PDB entry 8WGH | electron microscopy, 2.40 A resolution | chains B and D of the 18 polymer chains in the assembly

[Chain B]
Protein: Photosystem I P700 chlorophyll a apoprotein A2
From: Fittonia albivenis
Notes: EC 1.97.1.12
UniProt: G9IB61 (G9IB61_SESIN); residues 1-734 here = UniProt positions 1-734
Chain sequence (734 residues; row label = number of the first residue in the row):
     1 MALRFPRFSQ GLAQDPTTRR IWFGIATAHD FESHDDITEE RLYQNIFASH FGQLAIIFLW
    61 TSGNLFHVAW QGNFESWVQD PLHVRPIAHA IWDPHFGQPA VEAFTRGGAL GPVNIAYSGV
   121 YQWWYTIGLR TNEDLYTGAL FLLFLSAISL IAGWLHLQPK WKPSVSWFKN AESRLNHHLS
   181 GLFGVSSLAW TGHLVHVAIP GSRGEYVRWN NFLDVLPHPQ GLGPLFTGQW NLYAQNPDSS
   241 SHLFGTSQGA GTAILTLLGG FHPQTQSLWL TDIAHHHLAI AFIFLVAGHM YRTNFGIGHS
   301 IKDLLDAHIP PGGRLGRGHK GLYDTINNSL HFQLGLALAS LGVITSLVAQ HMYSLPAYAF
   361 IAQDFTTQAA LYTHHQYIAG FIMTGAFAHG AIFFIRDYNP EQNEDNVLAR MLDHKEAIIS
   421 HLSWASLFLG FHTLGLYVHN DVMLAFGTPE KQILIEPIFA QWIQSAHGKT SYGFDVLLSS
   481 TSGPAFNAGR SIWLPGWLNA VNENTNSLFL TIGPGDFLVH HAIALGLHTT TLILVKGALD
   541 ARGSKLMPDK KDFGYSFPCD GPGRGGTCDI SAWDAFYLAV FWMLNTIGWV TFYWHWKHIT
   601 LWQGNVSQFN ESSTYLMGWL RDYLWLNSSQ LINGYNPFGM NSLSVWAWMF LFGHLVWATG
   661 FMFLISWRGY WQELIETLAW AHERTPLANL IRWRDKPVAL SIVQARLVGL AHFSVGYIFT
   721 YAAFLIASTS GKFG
Not modelled in the structure: 1
Ion coordination: chlorophyll a Mg site 1 near Gln-53 (its only coordinating residue here); chlorophyll a Mg site 2 near Asp-93 (its only coordinating residue here)
Small-molecule neighbours:
  - beta-carotene (BCR), molecule 1: Ile-21, Ile-25, Ile-691
  - beta-carotene (BCR), molecule 2: Leu-54, Ile-57, Trp-60, Gly-181, Leu-182, Val-185, Ser-186, Leu-188
  - beta-carotene (BCR), molecule 3: Thr-61, Leu-65, Trp-123, Trp-124, Ile-127, Leu-129, Gly-138, Phe-141, Leu-142, Leu-145, Trp-209, Phe-212, Leu-213
  - beta-carotene (BCR), molecule 4: Leu-188, Leu-222, Leu-225, Phe-226, Phe-282, Leu-285, Val-286, His-289
  - beta-carotene (BCR), molecule 5: Phe-332, Gly-335, Leu-336, Ala-339, Val-343, Met-383, Ala-386, Phe-387, Gly-390, Phe-393, Phe-394, Leu-408, Ala-538
  - beta-carotene (BCR), molecule 6: Phe-387, Met-411, Val-535, Leu-539
  - beta-carotene (BCR), molecule 7: Trp-648, Met-649, Phe-652, Trp-671, Leu-674, Ile-675, Leu-678, Phe-719
  - beta-carotene (BCR), molecule 8: Thr-685, Pro-686, Leu-687
  - chlorophyll a (CLA), molecule 1: Phe-5, Phe-8, Gly-24, Ile-25, Ala-28, His-29, Phe-31, His-34, Ser-49, Gly-52, Gln-53, Ile-56
  - chlorophyll a (CLA), molecule 2: Thr-18, Ile-21, Trp-22, Ile-675, Leu-678, Ala-679, His-682, Ile-691, Arg-692, Trp-693, Arg-694, Asp-695, Pro-697, Val-698
  - chlorophyll a (CLA), molecule 3: Trp-22, Phe-652, Leu-655, Val-656, Thr-659, Met-662, Phe-663, Leu-700, Val-708, Ala-711, His-712, Val-715
  - chlorophyll a (CLA), molecule 4: Ile-25, Ala-26, Thr-27, Ala-28, His-29, Asp-30, Leu-334, Leu-338, Phe-381, Ile-382, Thr-384, Gly-385, Ala-388, His-389, Ile-392, Arg-396, Tyr-555, Trp-573, Phe-576, Phe-652, Ala-711, Val-715, Phe-719
  - chlorophyll a (CLA), molecule 5: His-29, Phe-31, Tyr-43, Ile-46, Ser-49, His-50, Gln-53, Leu-54, Ile-57, Phe-168, Arg-174, His-178, Leu-182, Leu-330, His-331, Gln-333, Leu-334, Ala-337, Leu-338, Leu-341
  - chlorophyll a (CLA), molecule 6: His-29, Gln-53, Ile-56, Ile-57, Trp-60, Leu-341, Ile-378, Phe-381, Ile-382
  - chlorophyll a (CLA), molecule 7: Phe-47, Phe-51, Ile-148, Ile-151, Ala-152, Leu-155, His-156, Lys-160, Trp-161, Pro-163, Trp-167
  - chlorophyll a (CLA), molecule 8: Phe-47, His-50, Phe-51, Leu-54, Trp-123, Trp-167, Phe-168, Asn-170, Ser-173, Arg-174, His-177, His-178, Gly-181, Leu-182, Phe-183, Ile-344, Tyr-358
  - chlorophyll a (CLA), molecule 9: Phe-51, Leu-54, Phe-58, Ile-127, Gly-128, Leu-129, Asp-134, Thr-137, Gly-138, Phe-141, Leu-145, Ile-148, Ser-149, Ser-186, Ala-189, Trp-190, Gly-192, His-193, His-196, Val-197, Val-207, Arg-208, Trp-209, Phe-212
  - chlorophyll a (CLA), molecule 10: Ile-57, Trp-60, Thr-61, Ser-118, Gly-119, Trp-123, Val-185, Ser-186, Ala-189, Leu-341, Ile-344, Thr-345, Val-348, Met-352, Tyr-358, Leu-371, His-374, His-375, Ile-378, Ile-382
  - chlorophyll a (CLA), molecule 11: Leu-59, Trp-60, Ser-62, Gly-63, Phe-66, His-67, Trp-70, Gln-71, His-89, Ala-90, Trp-92
  - chlorophyll a (CLA), molecule 12: Trp-60, Asn-64, Val-68, Ala-88, His-89, Asn-114, Ile-115, Ala-116, Tyr-117, Ser-118, Val-120, Val-645, Trp-646, Met-649, Phe-719
  - chlorophyll a (CLA), molecule 13: Trp-60, Asn-64, Tyr-117, Ser-118, Val-120, Ala-370, Leu-371, Thr-373, His-374, Tyr-377, Phe-381, Trp-646, Met-649, Ile-718, Phe-719, Ala-722, Leu-725, Ile-726
  - chlorophyll a (CLA), molecule 14: His-89, Ala-90, Ile-91, Trp-92, Asp-93, Pro-94, His-95, Phe-96, Phe-104, Asn-114, Ser-644, Val-645, Trp-648
  - chlorophyll a (CLA), molecule 15: Trp-123, Thr-126, Ile-127, Leu-182, Phe-183, Ser-186, Ser-187, Trp-190, Ile-273, His-276, His-277, Ile-280, Ile-344, Leu-347, Val-348, His-351, Met-352, Ala-357, Tyr-358
  - chlorophyll a (CLA), molecule 16: Trp-167, Asn-170, Ser-173, His-177, Thr-293, Asn-294, Phe-295
  - chlorophyll a (CLA), molecule 17: Ala-171, Arg-174, Leu-175, His-178, Leu-179, Phe-183, Ile-280, Ile-283, Phe-284, Ile-301, Leu-305, Tyr-323, Ile-326, Asn-327, Leu-336, Ala-337, Ser-340, Leu-341, Ile-344
  - chlorophyll a (CLA), molecule 18: Leu-175, Leu-179, Phe-183, Ile-283, Phe-284, Ala-287, Met-290, Tyr-291, Ile-301, Leu-304, Leu-305
  - chlorophyll a (CLA), molecule 19: Asn-176, His-177, Ser-180, Gly-181, Val-185, Leu-285, His-289, Met-290, Tyr-291, Thr-293, Phe-295, Ile-297
  - chlorophyll a (CLA), molecule 20: Leu-188, Ala-189, Thr-191, Gly-192, Val-195, His-196, Phe-212, Leu-213, Val-215, Leu-216, Pro-217, His-218, Gly-221, Leu-222, Phe-226, Tyr-233, Ile-254, Leu-255, Leu-278
  - chlorophyll a (CLA), molecule 21: Leu-225, Trp-230, Asn-231, Tyr-233, Ala-234, Leu-255, Thr-256, Leu-257, His-275, Leu-278, Ala-279, Phe-282, Ile-492
  - chlorophyll a (CLA), molecule 22: Thr-256, Leu-257, Gly-260, Leu-268, Asp-272, Ile-273, His-275, His-276, Ala-279, Ile-280, His-351, Leu-355, Trp-493, Trp-497
  - chlorophyll a (CLA), molecule 23: Ile-283, Val-286, Met-290, His-299, Leu-304, Ala-307, His-308
  - chlorophyll a (CLA), molecule 24: Val-286, Ala-287, His-289, Met-290, Ile-297, Gly-298, His-299
  - chlorophyll a (CLA), molecule 25: Leu-305, His-308, Leu-315, His-319, Leu-322, Ile-326, Phe-332, Val-407, Leu-408, Met-411
  - chlorophyll a (CLA), molecule 26: Ala-307, His-308, Ile-309, Pro-310, Pro-311, Arg-314, Leu-315, His-319
  - chlorophyll a (CLA), molecule 27: Arg-314, Leu-315, Val-407, Arg-410, Met-411, Asp-413, His-414, Ala-417, Ile-418, His-421
  - chlorophyll a (CLA), molecule 28: Leu-336, Ala-339, Ser-340, Val-343, Ile-344, Leu-347, Gln-350, His-351, Tyr-353, Ser-354, Leu-355, Leu-508, Phe-509
  - chlorophyll a (CLA), molecule 29: Val-343, Ser-346, Leu-347, Gln-350, Gln-376, Gly-380, Met-383, Phe-387, Leu-527, Thr-530, Thr-531, Leu-534, Met-583, Thr-586, Ile-587
  - chlorophyll a (CLA), molecule 30: Gln-350, Tyr-353, Tyr-372, Phe-459, Ala-460, Ile-463, Gln-464, Phe-509, Leu-510, Ile-512, His-520, Ile-523, Leu-527, Val-590, Tyr-593, Trp-594, His-598
  - chlorophyll a (CLA), molecule 31: Ala-417, His-421, Trp-424
  - chlorophyll a (CLA), molecule 32: Ile-418, Leu-422, Trp-424, Ala-524, Leu-527, His-528, Thr-531
  - chlorophyll a (CLA), molecule 33: Ser-420, Ser-423, Trp-424, Leu-427, Phe-431
  - chlorophyll a (CLA), molecule 34: Ser-423, Ser-426, Leu-427, Gly-430, Phe-431, Leu-434, Leu-525, Thr-529, Leu-532, Ile-533, Leu-578, Phe-581, Trp-582
  - chlorophyll a (CLA), molecule 35: Trp-424, Leu-427, Phe-428, Phe-431, His-432
  - chlorophyll a (CLA), molecule 36: Phe-428, Leu-429, Glu-456, Pro-457, Ile-458, Phe-459, Ala-460, Phe-517, His-520, His-521, Ala-524, His-528
  - chlorophyll a (CLA), molecule 37: His-432, Gly-435, Leu-436, Val-438, His-439, Val-442, Met-443, Lys-451, Ile-453
  - chlorophyll a (CLA), molecule 38: Thr-433, Leu-434, Tyr-437, Val-519, Ala-522, Leu-525, Asn-585, Trp-589, Phe-592, Leu-616, Trp-619, Leu-620, Leu-624, Ser-628, Ile-632, Phe-650, His-654, Trp-657, Tyr-717, Thr-720, Tyr-721, Phe-724
  - chlorophyll a (CLA), molecule 39: Leu-434, Val-438, Asp-441, Leu-525, Phe-581, Trp-582, Asn-585, Trp-589, Leu-616, Leu-620, Trp-657, Phe-713
  - chlorophyll a (CLA), molecule 40: Ile-458, Phe-459, Trp-462, Phe-474
  - chlorophyll a (CLA), molecule 41: Trp-462, Ile-463, Ala-466, His-467, Leu-477, Leu-478, Trp-493, Leu-494, Trp-497, Phe-509
  - chlorophyll a (CLA), molecule 42: Leu-477, Pro-484, Ala-485, Ala-488, Gly-489, Ile-492, Trp-493
  - chlorophyll a (CLA), molecule 43: Leu-620, Leu-624, Trp-625, Trp-657
  - chlorophyll a (CLA), molecule 44: Trp-648, Leu-651, Phe-652, His-654, Leu-655, Trp-657, Ala-658
  - chlorophyll a (CLA), molecule 45: Leu-655, Ala-658, Thr-659, Phe-661, Met-662, Ile-665, Ser-666, Tyr-670, Trp-671, Leu-674
  - chlorophyll a (CLA), molecule 46: Leu-678, Ala-681, His-682, Thr-685, Ala-688, Ile-691
  - chlorophyll a (CLA), molecule 47: Trp-680, Ala-681, Arg-684, Thr-685, Pro-686
  - chlorophyll a (CLA), molecule 48: Pro-686, Leu-687, Leu-690
  - phylloquinone (PQN): Trp-22, Ile-25, Met-662, Phe-663, Ser-666, Trp-667, Arg-668, Trp-671, Ile-675, Ala-699, Leu-700, Ser-701, Ala-705
  - 4Fe-4S cluster (SF4): Cys-559, Gly-561, Pro-562, Thr-567, Cys-568, Trp-667, Ile-702

[Chain D]
Protein: Photosystem I reaction center subunit II
From: Fittonia albivenis
Chain sequence (190 residues; each row starts with the number of its first residue):
     1 MASLFTLSSP WKQSLAPQFT AAKNPKPLPR AVAMPIRAMA PEESAPAGFT PPQLDPSTPS
    61 PIFGGSTGGL LRKAQEEEFY VITWESPKEQ VFEMPTGGAA IMREGPNLLK LARKEQCLAL
   121 GTRLRSKYKI NYQFYRVFPN GEVQYLHPKD GVYPEKVNEG RTGVGVNLRS IGKNVNPIEV
   181 KFTGKQVYDL
Not modelled in the structure: 1-49

[Chain B / chain D interface]
Residue-residue contacts - 24 pairs, chain B then chain D:
  Glu-32(B) / Lys-181(D)  salt bridge
  Ile-37(B) / Phe-182(D)
  Glu-39(B) / Phe-182(D)
  Ile-395(B) / Pro-177(D)
  Arg-396(B) / Ile-178(D)
  Asp-397(B) / Ile-178(D)
  Asp-397(B) / Lys-181(D)  salt bridge
  Tyr-398(B) / Ile-178(D)
  Asn-399(B) / Ile-178(D)
  Pro-400(B) / Asn-176(D)
  Arg-542(B) / Asn-176(D)  hydrogen bond
  Asp-549(B) / Ile-171(D)
  Lys-551(B) / Asn-174(D)
  Lys-551(B) / Val-175(D)
  Lys-551(B) / Asn-176(D)
  Lys-551(B) / Pro-177(D)
  Asp-552(B) / Asn-174(D)
  Asp-552(B) / Val-187(D)
  Trp-680(B) / Thr-67(D)  hydrogen bond (side chain-backbone)
  Trp-680(B) / Leu-71(D)
  Glu-683(B) / Leu-71(D)
  Glu-683(B) / Arg-72(D)  salt bridge
  Arg-692(B) / Arg-72(D)
  Lys-696(B) / Glu-77(D)  salt bridge
Also at the interface, not in a pair above, chain B (22 interface residues in all): Thr-38, Leu-42, Glu-401, Arg-684, Asn-689
Also at the interface, not in a pair above, chain D (15 interface residues in all): Lys-73, Tyr-188

[Overview]
22 residues of chain B face 15 of chain D across their interface; the contacts include 2 hydrogen bonds and 4
salt bridges. Among the polar pairs are Glu-32(B)/Lys-181(D), Asp-397(B)/Lys-181(D) and Glu-683(B)/Arg-72(D).
Chain B is Photosystem I P700 chlorophyll a apoprotein A2 and chain D is Photosystem I reaction center subunit
II, both from Fittonia albivenis; the structure, Cryo-EM structure of the red-shifted Fittonia albivenis
PSI-LHCI, was determined by electron microscopy.
